PDB entry 6WUM | electron microscopy, 3.60 A resolution | chains A and C of the 6 polymer chains in the assembly

# Chain A
Name: Sam35
Organism: Thermothelomyces thermophilus
Reference sequence: G2QAT9 (G2QAT9_MYCTT); numbering as in UniProt; present here: 1-262, 264-333
Chain sequence (332 residues; each row starts with the number of its first residue; note: 1 number in that range is skipped by the numbering (no residue carries it; nothing is unmodelled there)):
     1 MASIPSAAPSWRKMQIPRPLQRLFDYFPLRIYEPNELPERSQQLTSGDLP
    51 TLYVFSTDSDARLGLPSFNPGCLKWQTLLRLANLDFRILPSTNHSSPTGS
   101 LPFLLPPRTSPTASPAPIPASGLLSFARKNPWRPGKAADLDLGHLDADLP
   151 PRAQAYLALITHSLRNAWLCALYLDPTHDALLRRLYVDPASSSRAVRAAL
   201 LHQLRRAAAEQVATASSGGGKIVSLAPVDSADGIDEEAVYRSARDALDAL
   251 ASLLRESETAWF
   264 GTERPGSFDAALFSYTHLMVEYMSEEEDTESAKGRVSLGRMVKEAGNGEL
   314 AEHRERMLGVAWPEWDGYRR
Unresolved in the structure: 1-25, 129-138, 290-291

# Chain C
Name: Tom37 domain-containing protein
Organism: Thermothelomyces thermophilus
Reference sequence: G2Q6R7 (G2Q6R7_MYCTT); residues 1-445 here = UniProt positions 1-445
Chain sequence (479 residues; numbered -34 to 445; 1 number in that range is skipped by the numbering (no residue carries it; nothing is unmodelled there); the number before each row is that of its first residue; numbers below 1 keep their minus sign (Met-34 is residue -34)):
   -34 MSSAWSHPQFEK
   -21 GGGSGGGSGGSAWSHPQFEKGGMAVQLHVWGPAFGLPSIDAECLAAIAYL
    29 AQTLGSADYQLIQSSPSAVPTQHLPTLYDSRTSTWIGGFTSITAHLHTHP
    79 PPTFQSAPQPTDGSSSTTTTTTTTTTAASATADGTAYTAFLSAHAAPLLA
   129 LSLYVSSANYGAATRPAYSAVLPLPLPWTEPPAVRAAMARRAAHLGLSSL
   179 DADAAAERARAEERRAAADGWVAVPPHATAGRAAGGGGGGGGGGGKGGGV
   229 AAVLTPEQKSRIRLEEAAREVLDVLAEVDWAAGGGGRQVAAEVRCLAFGY
   279 LALMLLPDVPRPWLREIMEGRYPALCTFVRDFRARVFPQGGKLLPWADGG
   329 AQASASASASASAVALRFVRAVMAEVPLVGEWWSRWWTARKKREVLASKG
   379 AKPAPSNDLLLLLGAGLGLTVVGAGVFFYRGLPPFGEAVQVWRKPVVGLS
   429 SFGAAGAMFSGALYGLD
Unresolved in the structure: -34 to -33, -21 to 1, 76-104, 179-236, 425-445
Sequence notes: expression tag (-34 to -23, -21 to 0)

# How chain A and chain C interact
Contacting residue pairs (63; chain A residue first):
  Pro151(A) with Val252(C); Glu255(C)
  Arg152(A) with Asp111(C), salt bridge; Glu255(C); Arg265(C)
  Gln154(A) with Glu248(C); Val252(C)
  Ala155(A) with Ala114(C); Tyr115(C), hydrophobic; Phe118(C)
  Tyr156(A) with Ala110(C); Asp111(C), hydrogen bond; Ala114(C), hydrophobic
  Ala158(A) with Ala117(C); Phe118(C), hydrophobic
  Leu159(A) with Thr113(C); Ala114(C), hydrophobic; Ala117(C), hydrophobic
  His162(A) with Ala121(C)
  Cys170(A) with His-28(C), hydrogen bond
  Leu174(A) with Trp-30(C); Ser-29(C); His-28(C), hydrogen bond (backbone-backbone)
  Asp175(A) with His-28(C), salt bridge
  Pro176(A) with Ser-29(C); His-28(C)
  His202(A) with Trp-30(C)
  Arg205(A) with Trp-30(C)
  Arg206(A) with Trp-30(C)
  Thr214(A) with Arg169(C)
  Ser216(A) with Glu20(C)
  Gly220(A) with His51(C)
  Lys221(A) with Thr49(C); Gln50(C)
  Ile222(A) with Gln50(C), hydrogen bond (backbone-backbone); Ala161(C), hydrophobic; Val162(C), hydrophobic
  Val223(A) with Ala161(C); Ser362(C)
  Ser224(A) with Ala352(C), hydrogen bond (side chain-backbone); Glu353(C), hydrogen bond
  Asp229(A) with Trp-30(C), hydrogen bond (backbone-side chain); Arg363(C), salt bridge
  Ser230(A) with Ala-31(C); Trp-30(C)
  Ala231(A) with Ala-31(C); Trp-30(C); Ser-29(C); Lys370(C)
  Asp232(A) with Ala-31(C); Thr366(C); Ala367(C); Lys370(C)
  Asp235(A) with Lys370(C)
  Glu236(A) with His-28(C); Pro-27(C)
  Ala238(A) with Ser69(C)
  Arg241(A) with Thr68(C), hydrogen bond (side chain-backbone); Ser69(C); Ala72(C)
  Asp245(A) with Thr113(C)
  Ser252(A) with Ala110(C)
  Glu256(A) with Ser107(C), hydrogen bond
Also at the interface, not in a pair above, chain A (41 interface residues in all): Tyr173, Glu210, Gly219, Leu225, Pro227, Gly233, Ala246, Ala249
Also at the interface, not in a pair above, chain C (42 interface residues in all): Gln-26, Pro44, Thr157, Pro160, Arg168, Asp251, Ala349

# Summary
Chain A and chain C form an interface of 41 and 42 residues respectively; the contacts include 9 hydrogen
bonds and 3 salt bridges. Polar pairs include Arg152(A)-Asp111(C), Asp175(A)-His-28(C) and
Asp229(A)-Arg363(C).
Chain A is Sam35 and chain C is Tom37 domain-containing protein, both from Thermothelomyces thermophilus; the
structure, Mitochondrial SAM complex - dimer 2 in detergent, was determined by electron microscopy (same
publication as 6WUH, 6WUJ, 6WUL, 6WUN and 6WUT).
